PDB entry 2DTY | X-ray diffraction, 2.65 A resolution | chains A and B

Chain A (and B):
Protein: Basic agglutinin
Source organism: Psophocarpus tetragonolobus
Notes: chain B of this document is another copy of the same molecule, construct and numbering; everything in this record applies to it too
UniProtKB: O24313 (LEC1_PSOTE); residues 1-241 here correspond to UniProt positions 2-242 (UniProt number = residue number + 1)
Sequence (241 residues; row label = number of the first residue in the row):
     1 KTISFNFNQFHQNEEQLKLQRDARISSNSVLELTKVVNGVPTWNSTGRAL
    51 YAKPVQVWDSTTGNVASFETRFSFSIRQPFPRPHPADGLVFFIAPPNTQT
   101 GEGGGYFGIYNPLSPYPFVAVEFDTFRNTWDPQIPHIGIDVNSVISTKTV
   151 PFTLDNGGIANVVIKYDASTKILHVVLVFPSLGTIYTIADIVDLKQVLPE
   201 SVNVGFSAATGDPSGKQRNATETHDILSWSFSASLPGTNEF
Unresolved in the structure: 238-241
Covalently attached groups: N-acetylglucosamine (NAG) linked to Asn44, Asn219
Ion coordination: Mn2+: Glu122, Asp124, Asp131, His136; Ca2+: Asp124, Phe126, Asn128, Asp131
Small-molecule neighbours: 2-acetamido-2-deoxy-alpha-D-galactopyranose (A2G): His84, Ala86, Asp87, Gly103, Gly104, Gly105, Tyr106, Phe126, Asn128, Trp130, Thr210, Gly211, Asp212, Ser214, Gly215, Gln217, Ala220
Curated features (UniProtKB/Swiss-Prot):
  - glycosylation (N-linked (GlcNAc...) asparagine): Asn44, Asn219

How chain A and chain B interact:
Contacting residue pairs (31; chain A residue first):
  Arg71(A) - Ile185(B)  hydrogen bond (side chain-backbone)
  Lys148(A) - Asp167(B)  salt bridge
  Lys148(A) - Ser169(B)  hydrogen bond
  Lys148(A) - Thr170(B)
  Asn161(A) - Ile185(B)
  Val163(A) - Ile185(B)  hydrophobic
  Val163(A) - Thr187(B)
  Lys165(A) - Val150(B)
  Lys165(A) - Thr187(B)  hydrogen bond (side chain-backbone)
  Asp167(A) - Lys148(B)  salt bridge
  Ser169(A) - Lys148(B)  hydrogen bond
  Thr170(A) - Lys148(B)
  Thr170(A) - Asp190(B)
  Thr170(A) - Ile191(B)
  Ile172(A) - Ile172(B)  hydrophobic
  Ile172(A) - Asp190(B)
  Ile172(A) - Ile191(B)  hydrophobic
  His174(A) - Thr187(B)  hydrogen bond
  His174(A) - Ile188(B)
  His174(A) - Ala189(B)
  Val176(A) - Val176(B)  hydrophobic
  Val178(A) - Ile185(B)  hydrophobic
  Ile185(A) - Arg71(B)  hydrogen bond (backbone-side chain)
  Ile185(A) - Val178(B)  hydrophobic
  Thr187(A) - Lys165(B)  hydrogen bond (backbone-side chain)
  Thr187(A) - His174(B)  hydrogen bond
  Thr187(A) - Val176(B)
  Ile188(A) - His174(B)
  Ala189(A) - His174(B)
  Asp190(A) - Thr170(B)
  Asp190(A) - Ile172(B)
Interface residues without a listed pair, chain A (19 interface residues in all): Val150, Ile191
Interface residues without a listed pair, chain B (19 interface residues in all): Asn161, Val163

In short:
The chain A/chain B interface involves 19 residues from each chain, with 8 hydrogen bonds and 2 salt bridges.
Polar contacts include Lys148(A)-Asp167(B), Arg71(A)-Ile185(B) and Lys148(A)-Ser169(B). Chain A binds
2-acetamido-2-deoxy-alpha-D-galactopyranose. N-acetylglucosamine is covalently linked to Asn44(A) and
Asn219(A).
Both chains are Basic agglutinin (Psophocarpus tetragonolobus). Entry 2DTY (Crystal structure of basic winged
bean lectin complexed with N-acetyl-D-galactosamine) was determined by X-ray diffraction together with 2DTW,
2DU0 and 2DU1 from the same study.
